PDB entry 3VB6 | X-ray diffraction, 2.50 A resolution | chains A and B of the 4 polymer chains in the assembly

# Chain A (and B)
Name: 3C-like proteinase
From: SARS coronavirus
Notes: EC 3.4.22.-; chain B of this document is another copy of the same molecule, construct and numbering; everything in this record applies to it too
Reference sequence: P0C6U8 (R1A_CVHSA); residues 1-306 here correspond to UniProt positions 3241-3546 (UniProt number = residue number + 3240)
Sequence (306 residues; numbered 1 to 306; the number before each row is that of its first residue):
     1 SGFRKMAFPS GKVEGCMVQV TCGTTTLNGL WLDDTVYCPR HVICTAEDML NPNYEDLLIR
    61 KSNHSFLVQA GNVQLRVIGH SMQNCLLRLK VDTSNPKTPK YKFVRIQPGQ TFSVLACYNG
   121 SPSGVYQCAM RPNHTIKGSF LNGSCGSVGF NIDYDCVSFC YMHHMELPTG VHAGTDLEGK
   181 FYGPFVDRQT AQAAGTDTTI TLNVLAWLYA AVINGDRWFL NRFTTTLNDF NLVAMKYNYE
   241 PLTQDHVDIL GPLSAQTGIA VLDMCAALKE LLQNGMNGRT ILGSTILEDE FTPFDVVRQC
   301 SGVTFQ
Disordered / not traced: 302-306 (chain B: fully traced)
Curated features (UniProtKB/Swiss-Prot):
  - active site (For 3CL-PRO activity): His-41, Cys-145
  - site: Gln-306 (Cleavage)

# How chain A and chain B interact
Residue-residue contacts - 72 pairs, chain A then chain B:
  Ser-1(A) / Gly-138(B)
  Ser-1(A) / Ser-139(B)
  Ser-1(A) / Phe-140(B)  hydrogen bond (backbone-backbone)
  Ser-1(A) / Glu-166(B)  hydrogen bond (backbone-side chain)
  Ser-1(A) / Gly-170(B)  hydrogen bond (side chain-backbone)
  Ser-1(A) / His-172(B)  hydrogen bond (backbone-side chain)
  Gly-2(A) / Gly-138(B)
  Gly-2(A) / Ser-139(B)  hydrogen bond (backbone-side chain)
  Phe-3(A) / Gly-138(B)
  Arg-4(A) / Tyr-126(B)
  Arg-4(A) / Gln-127(B)  hydrogen bond (side chain-backbone)
  Arg-4(A) / Cys-128(B)
  Arg-4(A) / Lys-137(B)  hydrogen bond (side chain-backbone)
  Arg-4(A) / Glu-290(B)  salt bridge
  Lys-5(A) / Arg-4(B)
  Met-6(A) / Gly-124(B)
  Met-6(A) / Val-125(B)
  Met-6(A) / Tyr-126(B)  hydrophobic
  Ala-7(A) / Gly-124(B)
  Ala-7(A) / Val-125(B)  hydrogen bond (backbone-backbone)
  Phe-8(A) / Val-125(B)
  Pro-9(A) / Ser-10(B)
  Pro-9(A) / Glu-14(B)
  Pro-9(A) / Pro-122(B)  hydrophobic
  Pro-9(A) / Ser-123(B)
  Pro-9(A) / Gly-124(B)
  Ser-10(A) / Pro-9(B)
  Ser-10(A) / Ser-10(B)  hydrogen bond (backbone-side chain)
  Ser-10(A) / Glu-14(B)  hydrogen bond (backbone-side chain)
  Gly-11(A) / Gly-11(B)
  Gly-11(A) / Glu-14(B)  hydrogen bond (backbone-side chain)
  Glu-14(A) / Pro-9(B)
  Glu-14(A) / Ser-10(B)  hydrogen bond (side chain-backbone)
  Glu-14(A) / Gly-11(B)  hydrogen bond (side chain-backbone)
  Ser-121(A) / Thr-304(B)
  Pro-122(A) / Pro-9(B)  hydrophobic
  Pro-122(A) / Thr-304(B)
  Pro-122(A) / Phe-305(B)  hydrogen bond (backbone-backbone)
  Ser-123(A) / Pro-9(B)
  Ser-123(A) / Val-303(B)  hydrogen bond (side chain-backbone)
  Ser-123(A) / Thr-304(B)
  Ser-123(A) / Phe-305(B)
  Gly-124(A) / Ala-7(B)
  Gly-124(A) / Pro-9(B)
  Val-125(A) / Met-6(B)
  Val-125(A) / Ala-7(B)  hydrogen bond (backbone-backbone)
  Val-125(A) / Phe-8(B)
  Tyr-126(A) / Arg-4(B)
  Tyr-126(A) / Met-6(B)  hydrophobic
  Gln-127(A) / Arg-4(B)  hydrogen bond (backbone-side chain)
  Cys-128(A) / Arg-4(B)
  Lys-137(A) / Arg-4(B)  hydrogen bond (backbone-side chain)
  Gly-138(A) / Ser-1(B)
  Gly-138(A) / Gly-2(B)
  Ser-139(A) / Ser-1(B)
  Ser-139(A) / Gly-2(B)  hydrogen bond (side chain-backbone)
  Ser-139(A) / Phe-3(B)
  Ser-139(A) / Arg-4(B)
  Ser-139(A) / Met-6(B)
  Ser-139(A) / Gln-299(B)  hydrogen bond
  Phe-140(A) / Ser-1(B)  hydrogen bond (backbone-backbone)
  Leu-141(A) / Gln-299(B)
  Leu-141(A) / Gly-302(B)
  Glu-166(A) / Ser-1(B)  hydrogen bond (side chain-backbone)
  His-172(A) / Ser-1(B)  hydrogen bond (side chain-backbone)
  Thr-285(A) / Thr-285(B)
  Thr-285(A) / Ile-286(B)
  Ile-286(A) / Thr-285(B)
  Glu-290(A) / Arg-4(B)  salt bridge
  Gln-299(A) / Ser-139(B)  hydrogen bond
  Gln-299(A) / Leu-141(B)
  Ser-301(A) / Leu-141(B)
Other interface residues (no listed pair), chain A (37 interface residues in all): Lys-12, Leu-115, Tyr-118, Arg-298, Cys-300
Other interface residues (no listed pair), chain B (38 interface residues in all): Lys-5, Lys-12, Leu-115, Ala-129

# Overview
37 residues of chain A and 38 residues of chain B are in contact; the contacts include 24 hydrogen bonds and 2
salt bridges. Polar pairs include Arg-4(A)/Glu-290(B), Ser-1(A)/Glu-166(B) and Ser-1(A)/Gly-170(B). From
UniProt: active-site residues His-41(A) and Cys-145(A) on chain A.
Both chains are 3C-like proteinase (SARS coronavirus). Entry 3VB6 (Crystal structure of SARS-CoV 3C-like
protease with C6Z) was determined by X-ray diffraction (same publication as 3VB3, 3VB4, 3VB5 and 3VB7).
